8YM6 - chains K and J of the 13 polymer chains in the assembly; structure by X-ray diffraction, 3.30 A resolution.

[Chain K (and J)]
Protein: CASP8 and FADD-like apoptosis regulator subunit p43
From: Homo sapiens
Notes: chain J of this document is another copy of the same molecule, construct and numbering; everything in this record applies to it too
Reference sequence: O15519 (CFLAR_HUMAN); residue numbers follow UniProt; this construct covers 1-181
Chain sequence (184 residues; row label = number of the first residue in the row; numbers below 1 keep their minus sign (Gly-2 is residue -2)):
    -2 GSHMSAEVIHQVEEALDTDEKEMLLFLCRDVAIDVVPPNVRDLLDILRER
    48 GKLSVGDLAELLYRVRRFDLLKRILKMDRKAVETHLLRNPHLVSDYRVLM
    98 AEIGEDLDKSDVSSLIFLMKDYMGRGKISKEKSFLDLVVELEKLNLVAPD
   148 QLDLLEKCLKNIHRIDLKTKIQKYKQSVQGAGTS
Disordered / not traced: -2 to 0, 121-125, 175-181 (chain J: -2 to 0, 124-125, 176-181)
Construct notes: expression tag (-2 to 0)
What the authors report for this chain:
  - mutagenesis - H7G: decreased binding to another copy of this molecule

[Chain K / chain J interface]
Pairs across the interface (19; chain K residue first):
  Ile30(K) with Arg70(J)
  Asp31(K) with Glu11(J); Ala12(J); Arg70(J)
  Lys117(K) with Asp103(J), salt bridge
  Met120(K) with Arg63(J), hydrogen bond (backbone-side chain)
  Lys127(K) with Asp105(J), salt bridge
  Glu139(K) with Asp66(J)
  Lys140(K) with Asp14(J), salt bridge; Glu17(J), salt bridge; Arg63(J); Arg64(J); Phe65(J), hydrogen bond (backbone-backbone); Asp66(J), hydrogen bond (backbone-backbone)
  Leu141(K) with Arg63(J); Phe65(J)
  Asn142(K) with Phe65(J), hydrogen bond (side chain-backbone); Asp66(J), hydrogen bond (side chain-backbone); Lys69(J)
Other interface residues (no listed pair), chain K (11 interface residues in all): Val32, Val33
Other interface residues (no listed pair), chain J (13 interface residues in all): Leu13

[Summary]
11 residues of chain K and 13 residues of chain J are in contact; the contacts include 5 hydrogen bonds and 4
salt bridges. Among the polar pairs are Lys117(K)-Asp103(J), Lys127(K)-Asp105(J) and Lys140(K)-Asp14(J). From
the paper: H7G of chain K reduces binding to another copy of this molecule.
Both chains are CASP8 and FADD-like apoptosis regulator subunit p43 (Homo sapiens). Entry 8YM6 (Structure of
Caspase-8/cFLIP death effector domain assembly) was determined by X-ray diffraction, deposited together with
8YM4, 8YM5, 8YNI, 8YNK, 8YNL, 8YNM and 8YNN.
